PDB entry 5L8R | X-ray diffraction, 2.60 A resolution | chains A and F of the 16 polymer chains in the assembly

== Chain A ==
Molecule: Photosystem I P700 chlorophyll a apoprotein A1
Source organism: Pisum sativum
Notes: EC 1.97.1.12
Reference sequence: P05310 (PSAA_PEA); residues 1-758 here = UniProt positions 1-758
Amino-acid sequence (758 residues; each row starts with the number of its first residue):
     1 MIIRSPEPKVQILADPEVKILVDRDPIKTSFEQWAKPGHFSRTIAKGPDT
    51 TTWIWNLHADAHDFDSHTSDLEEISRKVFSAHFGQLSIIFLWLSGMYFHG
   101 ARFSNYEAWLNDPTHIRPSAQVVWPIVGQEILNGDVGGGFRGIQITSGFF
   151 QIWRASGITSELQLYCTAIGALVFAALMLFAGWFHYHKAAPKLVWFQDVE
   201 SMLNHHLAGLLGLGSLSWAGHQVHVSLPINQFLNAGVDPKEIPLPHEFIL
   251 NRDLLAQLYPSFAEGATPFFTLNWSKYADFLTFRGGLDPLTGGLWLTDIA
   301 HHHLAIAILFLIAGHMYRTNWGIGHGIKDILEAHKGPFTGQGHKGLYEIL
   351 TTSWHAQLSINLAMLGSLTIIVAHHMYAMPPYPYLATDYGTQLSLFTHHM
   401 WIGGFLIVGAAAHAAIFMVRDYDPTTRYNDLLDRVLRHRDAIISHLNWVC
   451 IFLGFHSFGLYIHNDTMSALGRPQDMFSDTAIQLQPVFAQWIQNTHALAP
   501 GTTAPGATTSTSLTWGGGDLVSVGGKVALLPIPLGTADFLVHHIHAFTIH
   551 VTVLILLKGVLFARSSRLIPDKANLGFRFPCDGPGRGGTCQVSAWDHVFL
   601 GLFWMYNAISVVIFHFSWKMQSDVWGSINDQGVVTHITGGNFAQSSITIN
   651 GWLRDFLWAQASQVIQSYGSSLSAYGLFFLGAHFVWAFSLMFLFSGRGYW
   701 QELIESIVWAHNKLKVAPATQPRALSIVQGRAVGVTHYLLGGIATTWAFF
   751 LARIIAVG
Disordered / not traced: 1-15
Differences from the reference sequence: conflict Arg117 (Gly in P05310), Ala176 (Gly in P05310), Val194 (Ala in P05310), Gly220 (Arg in P05310), Ile371 (Val in P05310), His374 (Gln in P05310), Ala378 (Ser in P05310), Gly390 (Ala in P05310), Thr509 (Ala in P05310), Ser522 (Ala in P05310), Gly525 (Asn in P05310), Ala608 (Ser in P05310), Ser627 (Thr in P05310), Gly639 (Ala in P05310)
Bound ions: Ca2+: Ile20 (shared with 2 residues of chain 3); chlorophyll a Mg (4 sites), coordinated by Gln85, Gln121, Gln129, Thr503; 4Fe-4S cluster Fe: Cys581, Cys590 (shared with 2 residues of chain B)
Small-molecule neighbours:
  - beta-carotene (BCR), molecule 1: Ile88, Leu91, Trp92
  - beta-carotene (BCR), molecule 2: Ile89, Leu93, Gly209, Leu210, Leu213, Gly214, Ser217
  - beta-carotene (BCR), molecule 3: Phe90, Leu93, Tyr97, Thr167, Gly170, Ala171, Phe174, Leu213, Leu216, Ser217
  - beta-carotene (BCR), molecule 4: Leu216, Ala266, Phe269, Leu304, Ile308, Leu311, His315, Ile323
  - beta-carotene (BCR), molecule 5: Phe269, Trp274, Ile308
  - beta-carotene (BCR), molecule 6: Leu346, Leu350, Ala356, Ser359, Ile360, Ala414, Phe417
  - beta-carotene (BCR), molecule 7: Ser359, Ala363, Met364, Ser367, Ile407, Ala410, Ala411, Ala414, Val553, Leu556, Leu557, Val560
  - beta-carotene (BCR), molecule 8: Asn447, Ile451, Phe455
  - beta-carotene (BCR), molecule 9: Phe678, Gly681, Ala682, Phe684, Val685, Leu740, Ile743, Ala744, Trp747
  - beta-carotene (BCR), molecule 10: Trp700, Leu703, Ile704, Ile707
  - chlorophyll a isomer (CL0): Phe458, Tyr461, Ile544, Phe547, Thr548, Tyr606, Asn607, Ser610, Val611, Phe614, Ile649, Trp652, Leu653, Leu657, Ala661, Ile665, Phe679, His683, Trp686, Tyr738, Thr745, Thr746, Phe749
  - chlorophyll a (CLA), molecule 1: Val18, Lys19, Ile20, Trp195, Asp198, Ser201, His205, Thr319, Asn320, Trp321
  - chlorophyll a (CLA), molecule 2: Ile20, Val22, Phe79, Phe83, Leu177, Met178, Phe180, Ala181, Phe184, His185, Ala189, Pro191, Trp195
  - chlorophyll a (CLA), molecule 3: Ile27, Lys28, Thr29, Ser30, Phe31, Gln33, Trp34, His39, Lys77, Ser80, Gly84, Ile88, Leu179, Gly182, Trp183, Tyr186, His187
  - chlorophyll a (CLA), molecule 4: Trp34, His39, Phe40, Leu57, His58, Ala61, His62, Phe64, His67, Lys77, Ala81, Gly84, Gln85, Ile88
  - chlorophyll a (CLA), molecule 5: Pro37, Gly38, Trp53, Ile54, Trp55, Leu57, His58
  - chlorophyll a (CLA), molecule 6: Thr51, Ile54, Trp55, Ile704, Ile707, Val708, His711, Val716, Pro718, Pro722, Arg723, Leu725
  - chlorophyll a (CLA), molecule 7: Trp55, Phe684, Val685, Phe688, Phe692, Leu725, Gln729, Ala732, Val733, Thr736, His737, Leu740
  - chlorophyll a (CLA), molecule 8: His58, Ala59, Asp60, Ala61, His62, Asp63, His355, Leu358, Leu362, Phe405, Leu406, Val408, Gly409, Ala412, His413, Ile416, Arg420, Phe577, Arg578, Trp595, Val598, Leu602, Thr736, Leu740
  - chlorophyll a (CLA), molecule 9: His62, Phe64, Val78, Ala81, His82, Gln85, Leu86, Ile89, Phe90, Leu93, Phe174, Trp354, His355, Gln357, Leu358, Asn361, Leu362, Leu365
  - chlorophyll a (CLA), molecule 10: His62, Gln85, Ile88, Ile89, Trp92, Leu365, Ile402, Phe405, Leu406
  - chlorophyll a (CLA), molecule 11: Leu71, Ser75, His82, Leu193, Phe196, Gln197, Val199, Met202, Leu203, His206, Leu207, Leu210, Ile327, Leu331, Tyr347, Leu350, Thr351, Thr352, Ser353, Trp354, Gln357, Ile360, Asn361, Met364, Leu365
  - chlorophyll a (CLA), molecule 12: Phe79, His82, Phe83, Leu86, Phe90, Met178, Trp195, Phe196, Asp198, Ser201, Met202, His205, His206, Gly209, Leu210
  - chlorophyll a (CLA), molecule 13: Ser87, Ile88, Leu91, Gln121, Val122, Val123, Trp124, Ile126, Val127, Gln129, Leu132, Ile143, Leu179, Ala674, Leu677
  - chlorophyll a (CLA), molecule 14: Leu91, Trp92, Ser94, Gly95, Met96, Phe98, His99, Phe103, Gln121, Val122, Trp124, Leu172
  - chlorophyll a (CLA), molecule 15: Trp92, Met96, His99, Ala120, Gln121, Ile143, Gln144, Ile145, Thr146, Ser147, Phe149, Ala674, Tyr675, Phe678, Trp747
  - chlorophyll a (CLA), molecule 16: Trp92, Met96, Thr146, Ser147, Phe149, Ser394, Leu395, Thr397, His398, Trp401, Ile402, Phe405, Phe678, Ile743, Thr746, Trp747
  - chlorophyll a (CLA), molecule 17: Trp92, Leu93, Ser147, Gly148, Phe149, Ile152, Leu211, Leu365, Leu368, Thr369, Val372, Met376, Tyr382, Leu395, His398, His399, Ile402, Leu406
  - chlorophyll a (CLA), molecule 18: Ala155, Leu210, Leu211, Gly214, Ser215, Trp218, Gln222, Leu294, Ile299, His302, His303, Ile306, Phe310, Leu368, Ile371, Val372, His375, Met376, Pro381, Tyr382
  - chlorophyll a (CLA), molecule 19: Ser156, Gly157, Ile158, Thr159, Gln163, Cys166, Thr167, Ile169, Gly170, Val173, Phe174, Gly214, Ser217, Trp218, Gly220, His221, His224, Val225, Ile229, Pro245, His246, Ile249
  - chlorophyll a (CLA), molecule 20: Leu162, Gln163, Cys166, Leu244, Pro245, His246, Leu250
  - chlorophyll a (CLA), molecule 21: Leu203, Leu207, Leu211, Leu309, Phe310, Ala313, Met316, Tyr317, Ile327, Ile330, Leu331, Met364, Leu432, Leu557, Val560, Leu561
  - chlorophyll a (CLA), molecule 22: Asn204, His205, Ala208, Gly209, Leu213, Leu311, His315, Tyr317, Thr319, Trp321, Ile323
  - chlorophyll a (CLA), molecule 23: Leu216, Ser217, Ala219, Gly220, Val223, His224, Ile249, Arg252, Phe262, Gly265, Ala266, Tyr277, Phe280, Leu281, Leu304
  - chlorophyll a (CLA), molecule 24: Phe269, Trp274, Ser275, Tyr277, Ala278, Leu281, Thr282, Phe283, His301, Leu304, Ala305, Ile308, Leu309, Ile312, Gly506
  - chlorophyll a (CLA), molecule 25: Phe269, Phe270, Leu272, Trp274
  - chlorophyll a (CLA), molecule 26: Thr282, Phe283, Gly285, Leu294, Asp298, Ile299, His301, His302, Ala305, Ile306, Leu309, His375, Met376, Met379, Thr511
  - chlorophyll a (CLA), molecule 27: Phe283, Thr502, Thr503, Ala504, Pro505, Gly506, Ala507
  - chlorophyll a (CLA), molecule 28: Leu309, Met364, Leu368, Ile371, His374, His375, Tyr377, Ala378, Met379, Thr511, Ser512, Thr514, Trp515
  - chlorophyll a (CLA), molecule 29: Ile312, Ala313, His315, Met316, Arg318, Gly322, Ile323, Gly324, His325
  - chlorophyll a (CLA), molecule 30: Met316, His325, Asp329, Ile330, Ala333, His334
  - chlorophyll a (CLA), molecule 31: Ile330, Leu331, His334, Thr339, His343, Leu346, Leu350, Asn429, Leu431, Leu432, Val435
  - chlorophyll a (CLA), molecule 32: Ala333, His334, Lys335, Gly336, Pro337, Phe338
  - chlorophyll a (CLA), molecule 33: Phe338, Thr339, Leu431, Arg434, Val435, Arg437, His438, Ile442, His445
  - chlorophyll a (CLA), molecule 34: Ile370, Ile371, His374, Met400, Ile407, Ile549, Thr552, Val553, Leu556, Met605, Ala608, Ile609, Val612
  - chlorophyll a (CLA), molecule 35: His374, Tyr377, Phe396, Phe488, Ala489, Ile492, Gln493, Trp515, Ile532, Leu534, His542, His545, Ile549, Val612, His615, Phe616, Lys619
  - chlorophyll a (CLA), molecule 36: Ala441, His445, Trp448
  - chlorophyll a (CLA), molecule 37: Ile442, His445, Leu446, Trp448, Val449, Ala546, Ile549, His550, Val553, Leu557
  - chlorophyll a (CLA), molecule 38: Ser444, His445, Asn447, Trp448, Ile451
  - chlorophyll a (CLA), molecule 39: Asn447, Cys450, Ile451, Gly454, Phe455, Phe458, Gly459, Ile462, Phe547, Val551, Leu554, Ile555, Leu600, Phe603, Trp604
  - chlorophyll a (CLA), molecule 40: Trp448, Ile451, Phe452, Phe455, His456
  - chlorophyll a (CLA), molecule 41: Trp448, Phe452, Leu453, Gln485, Pro486, Val487, Phe488, Ala489, Phe539, His542, His543, Ala546, His550
  - chlorophyll a (CLA), molecule 42: Phe455, His456, Gly459, Leu460, Ile462, His463, Thr466, Met467, Arg472, Asp475, Phe477
  - chlorophyll a (CLA), molecule 43: Phe458, Ile462, Asp465, Phe547, Phe603, Trp604, Tyr606, Asn607, Ile649, Leu653, Trp686, Tyr738
  - chlorophyll a (CLA), molecule 44: Thr466, Ala469, Leu470
  - chlorophyll a (CLA), molecule 45: Trp491, Ile492, Thr495, His496, Ala499, Thr503, Ala504, Ala507, Thr511, Trp515
  - chlorophyll a (CLA), molecule 46: Leu653, Leu657, Trp658
  - chlorophyll a (CLA), molecule 47: Tyr668, Leu677, Phe678, Leu680, Gly681, His683, Phe684, Trp686, Ala687, Leu690
  - chlorophyll a (CLA), molecule 48: Phe684, Ala687, Phe688, Leu690, Met691, Phe694, Ser695, Tyr699, Trp700, Leu703
  - chlorophyll a (CLA), molecule 49: Ile707, Ala710, His711, Leu714, Val716
  - chlorophyll a (CLA), molecule 50: Trp709, Ala710, Lys713, Leu714
  - lutein (LUT; (3r,3'r,6s)-4,5-didehydro-5,6-dihydro-beta,beta-carotene-3,3'-diol): Trp124, Pro125, Ile126
  - phylloquinone (PQN): Met691, Phe692, Ser695, Gly696, Arg697, Trp700, Arg723, Ala724, Leu725, Ser726, Gly730
  - 4Fe-4S cluster (SF4): Pro580, Cys581, Gly583, Pro584, Thr589, Cys590, Ile727, Arg731
UniProt features mapped onto this chain:
  - binding site ([4Fe-4S] cluster): Cys581, Cys590
  - binding site (chlorophyll a'): His683
  - binding site (chlorophyll a): Met691, Tyr699
  - binding site (phylloquinone): Trp700

== Chain F ==
Molecule: Photosystem I reaction center subunit III
Source organism: Pisum sativum
Reference sequence: A0A0M3KL12 (A0A0M3KL12_PEA); residues 78-231 here correspond to UniProt positions 1-154 (UniProt number = residue number - 77)
Amino-acid sequence (154 residues; row label = number of the first residue in the row):
    78 DIAGLTPCKDSKQFAKREKQSIKKLESSLKLYAPDSAPALAINATIEKTK
   128 RRFDNYGKQGLLCGADGLPHLIVSGDQRHWGEFITPGILFLYIAGWIGWV
   178 GRSYLIAIRDDKKPTQKEIIIDVPLATRLVFRGFSWPIAAYRELLNGELV
   228 AKDV
Differences from the reference sequence: conflict Ala80 (Ser3 in A0A0M3KL12), Asp87 (Glu10 in A0A0M3KL12), Leu108 (Ile31 in A0A0M3KL12), Pro111 (Ala34 in A0A0M3KL12), Gly134 (Ala57 in A0A0M3KL12), Asp188 (Glu111 in A0A0M3KL12), Thr204 (Ser127 in A0A0M3KL12)
Cystine bridges: Cys85-Cys140
Bound ions: chlorophyll a Mg near Ser151 (its only coordinating residue here)
Small-molecule neighbours:
  - beta-carotene (BCR), molecule 1: Val150, Ser151, Gly152, Phe160, Ile161, Gly172, Gly175, Trp176, Arg179, Trp213, Ala217, Leu226
  - beta-carotene (BCR), molecule 2: Pro163, Leu166, Phe167, Ile170, Ile174
  - chlorophyll a (CLA), molecule 1: Tyr133, Leu166, Ile170
  - chlorophyll a (CLA), molecule 2: Val150, Phe160, Ile161, Gly164, Ile165, Leu168
  - chlorophyll a (CLA), molecule 3: Ser151, Gly152, Asp153, Gln154, Trp157, Ile161, Ile165, Trp213, Pro214, Ala217, Tyr218
  - chlorophyll a (CLA), molecule 4: Phe160, Pro163, Gly164, Phe167, Leu168, Ala171, Gly172, Ile174, Gly175, Trp213
  - chlorophyll a (CLA), molecule 5: Leu168, Leu221, Val227
  - chlorophyll a (CLA), molecule 6: Tyr169, Phe211, Pro214, Ile215, Tyr218
  - chlorophyll a (CLA), molecule 7: Ile170, Trp173, Ile174, Val177, Val207, Phe208
  - chlorophyll a (CLA), molecule 8: Gly175, Val177, Gly178, Arg179, Tyr181, Leu182, Ile198, Ala203
  - chlorophyll a (CLA), molecule 9: Tyr181, Leu182, Glu195, Ile196, Ile198, Val200, Ala203, Val207

== Interface between chain A and chain F ==
Pairs across the interface (32; chain A residue first):
  Ala35(A) with Ile197(F)
  Pro48(A) with Thr192(F), hydrogen bond (backbone-side chain); Ile196(F)
  Trp53(A) with Ile196(F), hydrophobic
  Glu130(A) with Thr122(F), hydrogen bond
  Asp135(A) with Leu108(F); Tyr109(F), hydrogen bond
  Gly139(A) with Tyr109(F); Pro115(F)
  Phe140(A) with Tyr109(F)
  Arg141(A) with Tyr109(F); Pro115(F)
  Gly669(A) with Lys101(F), hydrogen bond (backbone-side chain)
  Trp709(A) with Val231(F), hydrogen bond (side chain-backbone)
  Asn712(A) with Ala228(F)
  Lys713(A) with Val227(F); Ala228(F), hydrogen bond (backbone-backbone); Val231(F)
  Leu714(A) with Arg179(F), hydrogen bond (backbone-side chain); Leu226(F); Val227(F), hydrophobic
  Lys715(A) with Arg179(F); Arg186(F), hydrogen bond (backbone-side chain); Glu225(F), salt bridge
  Val716(A) with Leu182(F)
  Ala717(A) with Arg186(F), hydrogen bond (backbone-side chain)
  Pro718(A) with Glu195(F)
  Ala719(A) with Pro191(F), hydrophobic; Thr192(F); Glu195(F), hydrogen bond (backbone-side chain)
  Thr720(A) with Thr192(F); Glu195(F), hydrogen bond (backbone-side chain)
Also at the interface, not in a pair above, chain A (22 interface residues in all): Pro37, Ile54, Ile126
Also at the interface, not in a pair above, chain F (21 interface residues in all): Lys125, Ile183, Asp230

== In short ==
22 residues of chain A and 21 residues of chain F are in contact, with 11 hydrogen bonds and 1 salt bridge.
Among the polar pairs are Lys715(A)-Glu225(F), Pro48(A)-Thr192(F) and Glu130(A)-Thr122(F).
Chain A is Photosystem I P700 chlorophyll a apoprotein A1 and chain F is Photosystem I reaction center subunit
III, both from Pisum sativum; the structure, The structure of plant photosystem I super-complex at 2.6
angstrom resolution, was determined by X-ray diffraction.
